4I9N - chains A and D of the 4 polymer chains in the assembly; structure by X-ray diffraction, 2.35 A resolution.

== Chain A (and D) ==
Protein: L-lactate dehydrogenase A chain
From: Oryctolagus cuniculus
Notes: EC 1.1.1.27; chain D of this document is another copy of the same molecule, construct and numbering; everything in this record applies to it too
Reference sequence: P13491 (LDHA_RABIT); residues 1-331 here correspond to UniProt positions 2-332 (UniProt number = residue number + 1)
Sequence (331 residues; row label = number of the first residue in the row):
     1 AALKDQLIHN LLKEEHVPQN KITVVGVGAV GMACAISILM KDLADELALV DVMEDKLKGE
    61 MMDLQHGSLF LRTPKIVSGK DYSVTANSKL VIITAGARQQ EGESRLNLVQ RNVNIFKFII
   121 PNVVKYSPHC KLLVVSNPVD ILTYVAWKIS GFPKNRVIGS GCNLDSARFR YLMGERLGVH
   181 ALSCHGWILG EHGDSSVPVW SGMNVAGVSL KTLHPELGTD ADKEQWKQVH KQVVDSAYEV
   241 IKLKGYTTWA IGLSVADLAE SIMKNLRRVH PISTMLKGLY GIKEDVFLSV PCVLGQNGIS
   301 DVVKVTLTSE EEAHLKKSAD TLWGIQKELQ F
Not modelled in the structure: 99-105 (chain D: fully traced)
UniProt features mapped onto this chain:
  - active site: His192 (Proton acceptor)
  - binding site (NAD(+)): Arg98, Asn137
  - binding site (substrate): Arg105, Asn137, Arg168, Thr247
  - modified residue: Ala1 (N-acetylalanine), Lys4 (N6-acetyllysine), Lys13 (N6-acetyllysine), Lys56 (N6-acetyllysine), Lys80 (N6-acetyllysine), Lys117 (N6-acetyllysine), Lys125 (N6-acetyllysine), Lys223 (N6-acetyllysine), Lys231 (N6-acetyllysine), Tyr238 (Phosphotyrosine), Lys242 (N6-acetyllysine), Thr308 (Phosphothreonine), Ser309 (Phosphoserine), Lys317 (N6-acetyllysine), Thr321 (Phosphothreonine)
  - cross-link: Lys56 (Glycyl lysine isopeptide (Lys-Gly) (interchain with G-Cter in SUMO2))
Small-molecule neighbours:
  - 1E5 (6-[3-(carboxymethoxy)-5-fluorophenyl]pyridine-3-carboxylic acid): Gly28, Ala29, Val30, Gly31, Ile93, Thr94, Val135, Ser136, Asn137, Leu164, Asp165, Arg168, Ala237, Thr247, Ile251
  - 1E6 (6-({2-[(5-chloro-4-{[(2S)-2,3-dihydroxypropyl]oxy}-2-methoxyphenyl)amino]-2-oxoethyl}sulfanyl)pyridine-3-carboxylic acid): Val25, Gly26, Val27, Gly28, Val50, Asp51, Val52, Met53, Thr94, Ala95, Gly96, Arg98, Arg111, Asn114, Ile115, Phe118, Ile119

== How chain A and chain D interact ==
Residue-residue contacts (34):
  Gly178(A) - Arg267(D)  hydrogen bond (backbone-side chain)
  Val179(A) - Arg267(D)
  Val179(A) - Val293(D)  hydrophobic
  His180(A) - Leu266(D)
  His180(A) - Arg267(D)  hydrogen bond (backbone-backbone)
  Leu182(A) - Arg268(D)
  Ser183(A) - Arg268(D)
  Ser183(A) - Val269(D)  hydrogen bond (side chain-backbone)
  His185(A) - His185(D)
  Trp187(A) - Ala206(D)  hydrogen bond (side chain-backbone)
  Trp187(A) - Gly207(D)
  Gly202(A) - Gly207(D)
  Val205(A) - Val269(D)  hydrophobic
  Val205(A) - Val303(D)  hydrophobic
  Ala206(A) - Trp187(D)
  Ala206(A) - Pro291(D)  hydrophobic
  Gly207(A) - Trp187(D)
  Gly207(A) - Gly202(D)
  Val208(A) - Val303(D)  hydrophobic
  Val208(A) - Val305(D)  hydrophobic
  Leu213(A) - Thr306(D)
  Leu266(A) - His180(D)
  Arg267(A) - Gly178(D)  hydrogen bond (side chain-backbone)
  Arg267(A) - Val179(D)
  Arg267(A) - His180(D)  hydrogen bond (backbone-backbone)
  Arg268(A) - Leu182(D)
  Arg268(A) - Ser183(D)
  Val269(A) - Ser183(D)  hydrogen bond (backbone-side chain)
  Pro291(A) - Ala206(D)  hydrophobic
  Val293(A) - Val179(D)  hydrophobic
  Val303(A) - Val205(D)  hydrophobic
  Val303(A) - Val208(D)  hydrophobic
  Val305(A) - Val208(D)  hydrophobic
  Thr306(A) - Leu213(D)
Other interface residues (no listed pair), chain A (25 interface residues in all): Ser201, Asn204, Lys304
Other interface residues (no listed pair), chain D (25 interface residues in all): Ser201, Asn204, Lys304

== Overview ==
The chain A/chain D interface involves 25 residues from each chain, with 7 hydrogen bonds. Among the polar
pairs are Gly178(A)-Arg267(D), Ser183(A)-Val269(D) and Trp187(A)-Ala206(D). Bound to chain A: compound 1E6 and
compound 1E5.
Chain A and chain D are both L-lactate dehydrogenase A chain (Oryctolagus cuniculus); the structure, Crystal
structure of rabbit LDHA in complex with AP28161 and AP28122, was determined by X-ray diffraction, deposited
together with 4I8X, 4I9H and 4I9U.
